Entry 7PPJ (electron microscopy, 3.44 A resolution); this record covers chain A.

== Chain A ==
Protein: Schlafen family member 5
Organism: Homo sapiens
UniProtKB: Q08AF3 (SLFN5_HUMAN); residue numbers follow UniProt; this construct covers 1-891
Chain sequence (919 residues; row label = number of the first residue in the row; numbers below 1 keep their minus sign (Met-27 is residue -27)):
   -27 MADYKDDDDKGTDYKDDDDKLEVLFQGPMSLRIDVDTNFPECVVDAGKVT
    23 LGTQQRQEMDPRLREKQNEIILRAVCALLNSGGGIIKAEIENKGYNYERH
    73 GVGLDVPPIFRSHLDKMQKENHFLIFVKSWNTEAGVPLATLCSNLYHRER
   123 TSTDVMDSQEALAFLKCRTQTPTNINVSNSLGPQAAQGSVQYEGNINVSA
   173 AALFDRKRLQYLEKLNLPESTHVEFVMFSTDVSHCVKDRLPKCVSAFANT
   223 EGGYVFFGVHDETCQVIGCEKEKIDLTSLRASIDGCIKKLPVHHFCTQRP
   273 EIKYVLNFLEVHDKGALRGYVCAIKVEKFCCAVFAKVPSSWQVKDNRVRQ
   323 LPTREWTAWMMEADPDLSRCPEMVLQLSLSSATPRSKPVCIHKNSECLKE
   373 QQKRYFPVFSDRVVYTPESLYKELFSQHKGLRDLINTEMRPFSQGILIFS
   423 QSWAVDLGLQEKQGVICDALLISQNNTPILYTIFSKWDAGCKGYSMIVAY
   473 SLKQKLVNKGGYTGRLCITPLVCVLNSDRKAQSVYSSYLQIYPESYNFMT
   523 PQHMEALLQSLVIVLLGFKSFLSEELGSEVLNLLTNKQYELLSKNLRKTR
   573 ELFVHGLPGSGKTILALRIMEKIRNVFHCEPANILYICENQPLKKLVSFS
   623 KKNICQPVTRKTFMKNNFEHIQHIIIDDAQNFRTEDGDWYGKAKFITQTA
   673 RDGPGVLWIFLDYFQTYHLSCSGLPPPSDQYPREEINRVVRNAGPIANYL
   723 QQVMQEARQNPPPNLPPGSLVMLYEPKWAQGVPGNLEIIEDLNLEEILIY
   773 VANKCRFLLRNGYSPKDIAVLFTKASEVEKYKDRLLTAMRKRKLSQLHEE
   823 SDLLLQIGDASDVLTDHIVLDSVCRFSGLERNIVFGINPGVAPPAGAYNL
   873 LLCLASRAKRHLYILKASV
Unresolved in the structure: -27 to 2, 143-168, 499-511, 685-891
Construct notes: initiating methionine (-27); expression tag (-26 to 0)
Ion coordination: Zn2+: His266, Cys268, Cys303
UniProt features mapped onto this chain:
  - binding site (ATP): Gly578 to Thr585
  - cross-link: Lys59 (Glycyl lysine isopeptide (Lys-Gly) (interchain with G-Cter in SUMO2))
From the paper describing this entry:
  - contacts within the chain: Phe11-Phe98 (hydrophobic contact), Glu13-Lys475, Asp87-Arg487 (salt bridge), Phe11-Leu96 (hydrophobic contact)
  - mutagenesis - R271E, R326E: decreased binding to DNA
  - mutagenesis - R271E, R326E: decreased binding to tRNASer

== Summary ==
The Zn2+ site is built by His266, Cys268 and Cys303. UniProt lists 8 ATP-binding residues. The paper reports
that R271E and R326E reduce binding to DNA; contacts within the chain involving Phe11, Phe98 and Glu13 among
others.
Chain A is Schlafen family member 5 (Homo sapiens); the structure, human SLFN5, was determined by electron
microscopy, deposited together with 7Q3Z and 6RR9.
